Entry 8J7B (electron microscopy, 3.22 A resolution); this record covers chains B and C of the 16 polymer chains in the assembly.

Chain B:
Protein: Photosystem I P700 chlorophyll a apoprotein A2
Organism: Arabidopsis thaliana
Notes: EC 1.97.1.12
UniProtKB: P56767 (PSAB_ARATH); residue numbers follow UniProt; this construct covers 1-734
Sequence (734 residues; each row starts with the number of its first residue):
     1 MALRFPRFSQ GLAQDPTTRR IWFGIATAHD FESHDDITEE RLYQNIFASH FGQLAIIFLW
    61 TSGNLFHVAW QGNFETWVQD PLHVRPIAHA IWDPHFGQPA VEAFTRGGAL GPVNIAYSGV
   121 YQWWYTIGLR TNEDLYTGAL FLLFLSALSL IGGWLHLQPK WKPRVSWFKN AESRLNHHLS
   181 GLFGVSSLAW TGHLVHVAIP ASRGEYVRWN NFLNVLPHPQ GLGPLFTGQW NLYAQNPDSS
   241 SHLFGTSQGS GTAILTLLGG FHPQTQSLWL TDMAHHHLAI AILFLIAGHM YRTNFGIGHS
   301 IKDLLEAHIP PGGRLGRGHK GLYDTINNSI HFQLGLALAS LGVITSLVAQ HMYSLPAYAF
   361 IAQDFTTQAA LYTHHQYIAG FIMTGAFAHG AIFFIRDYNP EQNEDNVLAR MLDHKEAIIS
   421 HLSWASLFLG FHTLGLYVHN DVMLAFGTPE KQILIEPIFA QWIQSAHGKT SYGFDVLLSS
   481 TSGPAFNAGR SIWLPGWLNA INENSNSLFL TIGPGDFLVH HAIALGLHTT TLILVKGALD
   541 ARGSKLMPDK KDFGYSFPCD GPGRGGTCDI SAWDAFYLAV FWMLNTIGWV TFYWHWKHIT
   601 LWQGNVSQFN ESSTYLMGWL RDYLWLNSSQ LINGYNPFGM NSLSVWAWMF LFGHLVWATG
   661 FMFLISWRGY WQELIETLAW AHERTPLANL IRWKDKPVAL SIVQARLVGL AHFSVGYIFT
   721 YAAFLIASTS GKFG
Unresolved in the structure: 1-2
Metal / ion sites: chlorophyll a Mg site 1 near Gln53 (its only coordinating residue here); chlorophyll a Mg site 2 near Asp93 (its only coordinating residue here)
Ligand contacts:
  - beta-carotene (BCR), molecule 1: Ile21, Ile25, Ile691
  - beta-carotene (BCR), molecule 2: Leu54, Ile57, Phe58, Gly181, Leu182, Val185, Ser186
  - beta-carotene (BCR), molecule 3: Leu65, Trp123, Trp124, Ile127, Gly138, Phe141, Leu142, Leu145, Trp209, Phe212
  - beta-carotene (BCR), molecule 4: Leu188, Leu222, Leu225, Ile282, Leu285, Ile286, His289, Ile297
  - beta-carotene (BCR), molecule 5: Phe332, Gly335, Leu336, Ala339, Val343, Met383, Ala386, Phe387, Gly390, Phe393, Phe394, Ala538
  - beta-carotene (BCR), molecule 6: Met411, Val535, Leu539
  - beta-carotene (BCR), molecule 7: Phe428, His432, Thr433, Leu436, Ile455, Phe517, His521
  - beta-carotene (BCR), molecule 8: Phe431, Leu434, Gly435, Val438
  - beta-carotene (BCR), molecule 9: Val645, Trp648, Met649, Phe652, Ile675, Leu678, Phe719
  - beta-carotene (BCR), molecule 10: Thr685, Pro686, Leu687
  - chlorophyll a isomer (CL0): Leu620, Leu624, Trp625
  - chlorophyll a (CLA), molecule 1: Phe5, Phe8, Gly24, Ile25, Ala28, His29, Phe31, His34, Ser49, Ile56
  - chlorophyll a (CLA), molecule 2: Thr18, Ile21, Trp22, Ile675, Leu678, His682, Ile691, Arg692, Trp693, Lys694, Asp695, Pro697, Val698
  - chlorophyll a (CLA), molecule 3: Trp22, Phe652, Leu655, Val656, Thr659, Met662, Phe663, Leu700, Val708, Ala711, His712, Val715
  - chlorophyll a (CLA), molecule 4: Ile25, Ala26, Thr27, Ala28, His29, Asp30, His331, Leu334, Leu338, Phe381, Ile382, Thr384, Gly385, Ala388, His389, Ile392, Arg396, Tyr555, Trp573, Phe576
  - chlorophyll a (CLA), molecule 5: His29, Phe31, Tyr43, Ile46, Ser49, His50, Gln53, Leu54, Arg174, His178, Ile330, His331, Gln333, Leu334, Ala337, Leu338, Leu341
  - chlorophyll a (CLA), molecule 6: His29, Gln53, Ile56, Ile57, Trp60, Leu341, Phe381, Ile382
  - chlorophyll a (CLA), molecule 7: Phe47, Phe51, Leu148, Gly152, Leu155, His156, Trp161, Trp167
  - chlorophyll a (CLA), molecule 8: Phe47, His50, Phe51, Leu54, Trp123, Trp167, Phe168, Asn170, Ser173, Arg174, His177, His178, Gly181, Leu182, Phe183, Tyr358
  - chlorophyll a (CLA), molecule 9: Ile57, Trp60, Thr61, Ser118, Gly119, Trp123, Val185, Ser186, Ala189, Leu341, Ile344, Thr345, Val348, Met352, Tyr358, Leu371, His374, His375, Ile378, Ile382
  - chlorophyll a (CLA), molecule 10: Phe58, Ile127, Gly128, Leu129, Asp134, Thr137, Gly138, Phe141, Leu145, Leu148, Ser186, Ala189, Trp190, Gly192, His193, His196, Val197, Val207, Arg208, Trp209, Phe212
  - chlorophyll a (CLA), molecule 11: Leu59, Trp60, Gly63, Phe66, His67, Trp70, Gln71, His89, Ala90, Trp92
  - chlorophyll a (CLA), molecule 12: Trp60, Asn64, Val68, Ala88, His89, Asn114, Ile115, Ala116, Tyr117, Ser118, Val120, Val645, Trp646, Met649, Phe719
  - chlorophyll a (CLA), molecule 13: Trp60, Asn64, Tyr117, Ser118, Ala370, Thr373, His374, Tyr377, Ile378, Phe381, Met649, Val715, Ile718, Phe719, Tyr721, Ala722, Leu725, Ile726
  - chlorophyll a (CLA), molecule 14: His89, Ala90, Ile91, Trp92, Asp93, His95, Phe96, Phe104, Asn114, Ser644, Val645, Trp648
  - chlorophyll a (CLA), molecule 15: Trp123, Thr126, Ile127, Phe183, Ser186, Ser187, Trp190, Met273, His276, His277, Ile280, Ile344, Leu347, Val348, Met352, Ala357, Tyr358
  - chlorophyll a (CLA), molecule 16: Trp167, Asn170, Ser173, His177, Thr293, Asn294, Phe295
  - chlorophyll a (CLA), molecule 17: Ala171, Arg174, Leu175, His178, Leu179, Phe183, Ile301, Leu305, Tyr323, Ile326, Asn327, Leu336, Ala337, Ser340, Ile344
  - chlorophyll a (CLA), molecule 18: Leu175, Leu179, Leu283, Phe284, Ala287, Met290, Tyr291, Ile301, Leu304
  - chlorophyll a (CLA), molecule 19: Asn176, His177, Ser180, Val185, Leu285, His289, Tyr291, Thr293, Phe295, Ile297
  - chlorophyll a (CLA), molecule 20: Leu188, Ala189, Thr191, Gly192, Val195, His196, Phe212, Leu213, Val215, Leu216, Pro217, His218, Gly221, Leu222, Tyr233, Leu278
  - chlorophyll a (CLA), molecule 21: Leu225, Trp230, Asn231, Tyr233, Ala234, Leu255, Thr256, Leu257, His275, Leu278, Ala279, Ile282, Leu283, Ile492
  - chlorophyll a (CLA), molecule 22: Thr256, Leu257, Gly259, Gly260, Leu268, Asp272, Met273, His275, His276, Ala279, Ile280, Leu283, His351, Leu355, Trp493, Trp497
  - chlorophyll a (CLA), molecule 23: Ile286, Ala287, His289, Met290, Ile297, Gly298, His299
  - chlorophyll a (CLA), molecule 24: Met290, His299, Asp303, Leu304, Ala307, His308
  - chlorophyll a (CLA), molecule 25: Leu305, His308, Leu315, His319, Leu322, Ile326, Phe332, Val407, Leu408, Met411
  - chlorophyll a (CLA), molecule 26: Ala307, His308, Ile309, Pro310, Pro311, Arg314, Leu315
  - chlorophyll a (CLA), molecule 27: Arg314, Leu315, Val407, Arg410, Met411, His414, Ala417, Ile418, His421
  - chlorophyll a (CLA), molecule 28: Leu336, Ala339, Ser340, Val343, Leu347, Gln350, His351, Tyr353, Ser354, Leu355, Leu508, Phe509
  - chlorophyll a (CLA), molecule 29: Val343, Ser346, Leu347, Gln350, Gln376, Gly380, Met383, Phe387, Leu527, Thr530, Thr531, Leu534, Met583, Ile587
  - chlorophyll a (CLA), molecule 30: Gln350, Tyr353, Tyr372, Gln376, Phe459, Ala460, Ile463, Gln464, Phe509, Leu510, Ile512, His520, Ile523, Leu527, Val590, Tyr593, Trp594, His598
  - chlorophyll a (CLA), molecule 31: Ala417, His421, Trp424
  - chlorophyll a (CLA), molecule 32: Ile418, His421, Leu422, Trp424, Ala524, His528, Thr531
  - chlorophyll a (CLA), molecule 33: Ser420, Ser423, Trp424, Leu427, Phe431
  - chlorophyll a (CLA), molecule 34: Trp424, Leu427, Phe428, Phe431, His432
  - chlorophyll a (CLA), molecule 35: Ser426, Leu427, Gly430, Phe431, Leu434, Leu525, Thr529, Leu532, Ile533, Leu578, Phe581, Trp582
  - chlorophyll a (CLA), molecule 36: Phe428, Leu429, Glu456, Pro457, Ile458, Phe459, Ala460, Asp516, Phe517, His520, His521, Ala524, His528
  - chlorophyll a (CLA), molecule 37: His432, Gly435, Leu436, Val438, His439, Val442, Met443, Lys451, Ile453
  - chlorophyll a (CLA), molecule 38: Thr433, Leu434, Tyr437, Val519, Ala522, Leu525, Asn585, Trp589, Phe592, Leu616, Trp619, Leu624, Ser628, Ile632, Phe650, His654, Trp657, Tyr717, Thr720, Tyr721, Phe724
  - chlorophyll a (CLA), molecule 39: Leu434, Val438, Asp441, Leu525, Phe581, Trp582, Asn585, Trp589, Leu616, Leu620, Trp657
  - chlorophyll a (CLA), molecule 40: Ile458, Phe459, Trp462
  - chlorophyll a (CLA), molecule 41: Trp462, Ile463, Ala466, His467, Leu477, Leu478, Trp493, Trp497
  - chlorophyll a (CLA), molecule 42: Leu477, Pro484, Ala485, Ala488, Ile492, Trp493
  - chlorophyll a (CLA), molecule 43: Trp648, Leu651, Phe652, His654, Leu655, Trp657, Ala658
  - chlorophyll a (CLA), molecule 44: Leu655, Ala658, Thr659, Phe661, Met662, Ile665, Ser666, Tyr670, Trp671, Leu674
  - chlorophyll a (CLA), molecule 45: Leu678, Ala681, His682, Thr685, Ala688, Ile691
  - chlorophyll a (CLA), molecule 46: Trp680, Ala681, Arg684, Thr685, Pro686
  - phylloquinone (PQN): Trp22, Met662, Phe663, Ser666, Trp667, Arg668, Trp671, Ala699, Leu700, Ser701, Ala705
  - 4Fe-4S cluster (SF4): Cys559, Gly561, Pro562, Thr567, Cys568, Trp667, Arg706
Swiss-Prot annotation at these positions:
  - binding site ([4Fe-4S] cluster): Cys559, Cys568
  - binding site (chlorophyll a): His654, Met662, Tyr670
  - binding site (phylloquinone): Trp671

Chain C:
Protein: Photosystem I iron-sulfur center
Organism: Arabidopsis thaliana
Notes: EC 1.97.1.12
UniProtKB: P62090 (PSAC_ARATH); residue numbers follow UniProt; this construct covers 1-81
Sequence (81 residues; each row starts with the number of its first residue):
     1 MSHSVKIYDT CIGCTQCVRA CPTDVLEMIP WDGCKAKQIA SAPRTEDCVG CKRCESACPT
    61 DFLSVRVYLW HETTRSMGLA Y
Unresolved in the structure: 1
Ligand contacts:
  - 4Fe-4S cluster (SF4), molecule 1: Val5, Ala20, Cys21, Pro22, Thr23, Val25, Leu26, Cys48, Val49, Gly50, Cys51, Lys52, Arg53, Cys54, Val67
  - 4Fe-4S cluster (SF4), molecule 2: Cys11, Ile12, Gly13, Cys14, Thr15, Gln16, Cys17, Met28, Ala57, Cys58, Pro59, Thr60, Ser64, Val65
Swiss-Prot annotation at these positions:
  - binding site ([4Fe-4S] cluster): Cys11, Cys14, Cys17, Cys21, Cys48, Cys51, Cys54, Cys58

Chain B / chain C interface:
Residue-residue contacts - 21 pairs, chain B then chain C:
  Gly11(B) - His71(C)
  Thr17(B) - Leu79(C)
  Arg19(B) - Glu72(C)
  Met547(B) - Arg66(C)
  Pro548(B) - Phe62(C)
  Asp549(B) - Phe62(C)
  Asp549(B) - Arg66(C)  salt bridge
  Phe553(B) - Arg66(C)
  Phe553(B) - Val67(C)
  Phe553(B) - Tyr68(C)  hydrophobic
  Asp560(B) - Lys52(C)  salt bridge
  Asp560(B) - Glu55(C)
  Asp560(B) - Arg66(C)  salt bridge
  Arg564(B) - Leu63(C)
  Gln672(B) - Leu79(C)
  Gln672(B) - Tyr81(C)  hydrogen bond
  Ile675(B) - Tyr81(C)
  Glu676(B) - Tyr81(C)
  Glu683(B) - Tyr81(C)
  Lys696(B) - Thr74(C)  hydrogen bond
  Pro697(B) - Tyr81(C)  hydrogen bond (backbone-side chain)
Other interface residues (no listed pair), chain B (23 interface residues in all): Asp15, Pro16, Leu546, Cys559, Gly561, Gly563, Arg668, Val698
Other interface residues (no listed pair), chain C (15 interface residues in all): Ser56, Met77, Gly78

In short:
Chain B and chain C form an interface of 23 and 15 residues respectively; the contacts include 3 hydrogen
bonds and 3 salt bridges. Among the polar pairs are Asp549(B)-Arg66(C), Asp560(B)-Lys52(C) and
Asp560(B)-Arg66(C).
Here chain B is Photosystem I P700 chlorophyll a apoprotein A2 and chain C is Photosystem I iron-sulfur
center, both from Arabidopsis thaliana. Entry 8J7B (Coordinates of Cryo-EM structure of the Arabidopsis
thaliana PSI in state 2 (PSI-ST2)) was determined by electron microscopy, deposited together with 8J7A.
